Entry 9ISN (electron microscopy, 2.97 A resolution); this record covers chains F and H of the 7 polymer chains in the assembly.

== Chain F ==
Name: ECF sigma factor
Organism: Streptomyces coelicolor A3(2)
Reference sequence: Q9L0I8 (Q9L0I8_STRCO); residue numbers follow UniProt; this construct covers 1-195
Amino-acid sequence (195 residues; numbered 1 to 195; the number before each row is that of its first residue):
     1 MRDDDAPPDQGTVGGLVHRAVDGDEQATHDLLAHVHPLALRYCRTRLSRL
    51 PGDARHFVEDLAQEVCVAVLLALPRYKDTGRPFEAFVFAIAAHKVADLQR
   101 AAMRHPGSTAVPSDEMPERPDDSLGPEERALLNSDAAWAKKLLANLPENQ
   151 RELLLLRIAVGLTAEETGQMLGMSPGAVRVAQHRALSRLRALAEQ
Unresolved in the structure: 1-11, 125-195

== Chain H ==
Molecule: 56-nt DNA strand
Organism: Streptomyces coelicolor A3(2)
Sequence (56 nucleotides; each row starts with the number of its first residue; numbers below 1 keep their minus sign (DG-5 is residue -5)):
    -5 GATTGGGCGTAACGCTCTTGGGAACAACACGATGACCTAAGAGGTGACAG
    45 CCGCGG
Unresolved in the structure: -5 to 12, 49-50

== Interface between chain F and chain H ==
Residue-residue contacts (29; chain F residue first):
  Arg41(F) - DC30(H)  salt bridge to the phosphate
  Arg44(F) - DC31(H)  base contact
  Thr45(F) - DC30(H)  hydrogen bond to the phosphate
  Thr45(F) - DC31(H)  sugar contact
  Ser48(F) - DC31(H)  hydrogen bond to the sugar
  Arg49(F) - DT32(H)  salt bridge to the phosphate
  Ala68(F) - DG25(H)  base contact
  Arg75(F) - DC24(H)  sugar contact
  Thr79(F) - DT27(H)  base contact
  Gly80(F) - DT27(H)  base contact
  Arg81(F) - DA26(H)  salt bridge to the phosphate
  Arg81(F) - DT27(H)  base contact
  Glu84(F) - DA29(H)  hydrogen bond to the base
  Ala85(F) - DG28(H)  base contact
  Ala85(F) - DA29(H)  hydrogen bond to the base
  Phe86(F) - DG25(H)  sugar contact
  Phe88(F) - DA29(H)  base contact
  Phe88(F) - DC30(H)  phosphate contact
  Ala89(F) - DG25(H)  phosphate contact
  Ala89(F) - DA26(H)  base contact
  Ile90(F) - DG25(H)  base contact
  Ala92(F) - DA26(H)  base contact
  His93(F) - DG25(H)  hydrogen bond to the base
  His93(F) - DA26(H)  base contact
  Lys94(F) - DG25(H)  base contact
  Asp97(F) - DC24(H)  base contact
  Arg100(F) - DC22(H)  base contact
  Arg100(F) - DA23(H)  base contact
  Arg104(F) - DA20(H)  salt bridge to the phosphate
Also at the interface, not in a pair above, chain F (24 interface residues in all): Tyr42, Pro82
Also at the interface, not in a pair above, chain H (13 interface residues in all): DA21

== Summary ==
24 residues of chain F and 13 residues of chain H are in contact, with 5 hydrogen bonds and 4 salt bridges.
Polar pairs include Glu84(F)-DA29(H), Ala85(F)-DA29(H) and His93(F)-DG25(H).
Chain F is ECF sigma factor and chain H is a 56-nt DNA strand, both from Streptomyces coelicolor A3(2); the
structure, Cryo-EM structure of Streptomyces coelicolor sigma factor shbA transcription initiation complex,
was determined by electron microscopy, deposited together with 9M84.
